Entry 8OX1 (electron microscopy, 2.70 A resolution); this record covers chains E and I of the 12 polymer chains in the assembly.

Chain E:
Name: Histone H3.1
From: Homo sapiens
UniProt: P68431 (H31_HUMAN); residues 0-135 here correspond to UniProt positions 1-136 (UniProt number = residue number + 1)
Sequence (140 residues; row label = number of the first residue in the row; numbers below 1 keep their minus sign (Gly-4 is residue -4)):
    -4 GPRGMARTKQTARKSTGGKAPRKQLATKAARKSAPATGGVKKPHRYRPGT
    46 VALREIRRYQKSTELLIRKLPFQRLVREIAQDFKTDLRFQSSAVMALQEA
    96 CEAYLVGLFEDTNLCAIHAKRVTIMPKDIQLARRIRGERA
Disordered / not traced: -4 to 36, 135
Construct notes: expression tag (-4 to -1)
Curated features (UniProtKB/Swiss-Prot):
  - modified residue: Arg2 (Asymmetric dimethylarginine), Thr3 (Phosphothreonine), Lys4 (Allysine), Gln5 (5-glutamyl dopamine), Thr6 (Phosphothreonine), Arg8 (Citrulline), Lys9 (N6,N6,N6-trimethyllysine), Ser10 (ADP-ribosylserine), Thr11 (Phosphothreonine), Lys14 (N6-(2-hydroxyisobutyryl)lysine), Arg17 (Asymmetric dimethylarginine), Lys18 (N6-(2-hydroxyisobutyryl)lysine), Lys23 (N6-(2-hydroxyisobutyryl)lysine), Arg26 (Citrulline), Lys27 (N6,N6,N6-trimethyllysine), Ser28 (ADP-ribosylserine), Lys36 (N6,N6,N6-trimethyllysine), Lys37 (N6-methyllysine), Tyr41 (Phosphotyrosine), Lys56 (N6,N6,N6-trimethyllysine) and 8 more in UniProt
  - lipidation: Lys18 (N6-decanoyllysine)

Chain I:
Molecule: Telomeric DNA C strand
From: Homo sapiens
Sequence (145 nucleotides; numbered -74 to 70; the number before each row is that of its first residue; numbers below 1 keep their minus sign (DA-74 is residue -74)):
   -74 ATCACCCTAACCCTAACCCTAACCCTAACCCTAACCCTAACCCTAACCCT
   -24 AACCCTAACCCTAACCCTAACCCTAACCCTAACCCTAACCCTAACCCTAA
    26 CCCTAACCCTAACCCTAACCCTAACCCTAACCCTAACCCTAAGAT

How chain E and chain I interact:
Contacting residue pairs (27):
  His39(E) - DT-67(I)  sugar contact
  Arg40(E) - DC9(I)  hydrogen bond to the base
  Arg40(E) - DC10(I)  hydrogen bond to the sugar
  Tyr41(E) - DT-67(I)  hydrogen bond to the sugar
  Tyr41(E) - DA-66(I)  sugar contact
  Tyr41(E) - DC9(I)  sugar contact
  Tyr41(E) - DC10(I)  hydrogen bond to the phosphate
  Pro43(E) - DC8(I)  phosphate contact
  Pro43(E) - DC9(I)  sugar contact
  Gly44(E) - DC8(I)  phosphate contact
  Gly44(E) - DC9(I)  hydrogen bond to the phosphate
  Thr45(E) - DC9(I)  phosphate contact
  Val46(E) - DC9(I)  hydrogen bond to the phosphate
  Val46(E) - DC10(I)  phosphate contact
  Ala47(E) - DC9(I)  hydrogen bond to the phosphate
  Arg49(E) - DA-66(I)  sugar contact
  Arg49(E) - DA-65(I)  salt bridge to the phosphate
  Lys56(E) - DC-64(I)  phosphate contact
  Arg63(E) - DT17(I)  phosphate contact
  Arg63(E) - DA18(I)  phosphate contact
  Lys64(E) - DA18(I)  hydrogen bond to the phosphate
  Leu65(E) - DT17(I)  phosphate contact
  Leu65(E) - DA18(I)  hydrogen bond to the phosphate
  Pro66(E) - DT17(I)  phosphate contact
  Arg69(E) - DT17(I)  salt bridge to the phosphate
  Arg83(E) - DC27(I)  sugar contact
  Lys115(E) - DT-1(I)  salt bridge to the phosphate
Other interface residues (no listed pair), chain E (19 interface residues in all): Arg42, Asp81
Other interface residues (no listed pair), chain I (14 interface residues in all): DC-68, DC-2, DC26

Overview:
The interface between chain E and chain I involves 19 residues on one side and 14 on the other, with 9
hydrogen bonds and 3 salt bridges. Polar pairs include Arg40(E)-DC9(I), Arg40(E)-DC10(I) and
Tyr41(E)-DT-67(I).
Here chain E is Histone H3.1 and chain I is Telomeric DNA C strand, both from Homo sapiens. Entry 8OX1
(Structure of TRF1core in complex with telomeric nucleosome) was determined by electron microscopy.
